Entry 8CB1 (X-ray diffraction, 1.75 A resolution); this record covers chains G and A.

Chain G:
Name: Lysosomal alpha-glucosidase (76 kDa)
From: Homo sapiens
Notes: EC 3.2.1.20
UniProtKB: P10253 (LYAG_HUMAN); numbering as in UniProt (aligned over 81-203)
Amino-acid sequence (123 residues; each row starts with the number of its first residue):
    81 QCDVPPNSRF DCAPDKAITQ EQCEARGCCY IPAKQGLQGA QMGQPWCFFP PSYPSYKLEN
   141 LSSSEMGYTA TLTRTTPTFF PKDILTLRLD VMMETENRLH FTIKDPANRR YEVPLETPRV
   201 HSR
Unresolved in the structure: 116-122, 197-203
Sequence notes: conflict Arg-199 (His in P10253)
UniProt features mapped onto this chain:
  - glycosylation: Asn-140 (N-linked (GlcNAc...) asparagine)
  - natural variant: Arg-89 (R89H: In POMPE; uncertain significance), Asp-91 (D91N: In allele GAA*2), Cys-103 (C103G: In POMPE; C103R: In POMPE), Cys-108 (C108G: In POMPE), Cys-127 (C127F: In POMPE), Arg-190 (R190H: In POMPE), Tyr-191 (Y191C: In POMPE)
Disulfide bonds: Cys-82/Cys-109, Cys-92/Cys-108, Cys-103/Cys-127
Covalent attachments: N-acetylglucosamine (NAG) linked to Asn-140

Chain A:
Name: Lysosomal alpha-glucosidase (70 kDa)
From: Homo sapiens
UniProtKB: P10253 (LYAG_HUMAN); numbering as in UniProt (aligned over 204-952)
Amino-acid sequence (749 residues; numbered 204 to 952; the number before each row is that of its first residue):
   204 APSPLYSVEF SEEPFGVIVH RQLDGRVLLN TTVAPLFFAD QFLQLSTSLP SQYITGLAEH
   264 LSPLMLSTSW TRITLWNRDL APTPGANLYG SHPFYLALED GGSAHGVFLL NSNAMDVVLQ
   324 PSPALSWRST GGILDVYIFL GPEPKSVVQQ YLDVVGYPFM PPYWGLGFHL CRWGYSSTAI
   384 TRQVVENMTR AHFPLDVQWN DLDYMDSRRD FTFNKDGFRD FPAMVQELHQ GGRRYMMIVD
   444 PAISSSGPAG SYRPYDEGLR RGVFITNETG QPLIGKVWPG STAFPDFTNP TALAWWEDMV
   504 AEFHDQVPFD GMWIDMNEPS NFIRGSEDGC PNNELENPPY VPGVVGGTLQ AATICASSHQ
   564 FLSTHYNLHN LYGLTEAIAS HRALVKARGT RPFVISRSTF AGHGRYAGHW TGDVWSSWEQ
   624 LASSVPEILQ FNLLGVPLVG ADVCGFLGNT SEELCVRWTQ LGAFYPFMRN HNSLLSLPQE
   684 PYSFSEPAQQ AMRKALTLRY ALLPHLYTLF HQAHVAGETV ARPLFLEFPK DSSTWTVDHQ
   744 LLWGEALLIT PVLQAGKAEV TGYFPLGTWY DLQTVPIEAL GSLPPPPAAP REPAIHSEGQ
   804 WVTLPAPLDT INVHLRAGYI IPLQGPGLTT TESRQQPMAL AVALTKGGEA RGELFWDDGE
   864 SLEVLERGAY TQVIFLARNN TIVNELVRVT SEGAGLQLQK VTVLGVATAP QQVLSNGVPV
   924 SNFTYSPDTK VLDICVSLLM GEQFLVSWC
Unresolved in the structure: 782-793
Sequence notes: conflict His-223 (Arg in P10253), Ile-780 (Val in P10253)
Modified / non-standard residues: Cys-938 (S-hydroxycysteine; CSO)
UniProt features mapped onto this chain:
  - active site: Asp-518 (Nucleophile), Glu-521
  - binding site (substrate): Asp-404, Arg-600, Asp-616, His-674
  - glycosylation (N-linked (GlcNAc...) asparagine): Asn-233, Asn-390, Asn-470, Asn-652, Asn-882, Asn-925
  - natural variant: Leu-208 (L208P: In POMPE), Pro-217 (P217L: In POMPE), Gly-219 (G219R: In POMPE), His-223 (R223H: this construct carries the variant), Arg-224 (R224P: In POMPE; R224Q: In POMPE; R224W: In POMPE), Thr-234 (T234K: In POMPE; T234R: In POMPE), Ala-237 (A237V: In POMPE; uncertain significance), Ser-251 (S251L: In POMPE), Ser-254 (S254L: In POMPE), Glu-262 (E262K: In POMPE), Pro-266 (P266S: In POMPE), Pro-285 (P285R: In POMPE; P285S: In POMPE), 105 further natural variant entries in UniProt
  - mutagenesis: Trp-516 (W516R: Loss of activity), Asp-518 (D518G/N/E: Loss of activity)
Disulfide bonds: Cys-533/Cys-558, Cys-647/Cys-658
Covalent attachments: N-acetylglucosamine (NAG) linked to Asn-233, Asn-390, Asn-470; glycan linked to Asn-652
Residues lining bound ligands: U4X ((2R,3R,4R,5S)-2-(hydroxymethyl)-1-[5-(phenanthren-9-ylmethoxy)pentyl]piperidine-3,4,5-triol): Trp-376, Asp-404, Leu-405, Ile-441, Trp-481, Trp-516, Asp-518, Met-519, Phe-525, Arg-600, Trp-613, Asp-616, Phe-649, His-674, Leu-677
What the authors report for this chain:
  - binding site for U4X: Trp-376, Asp-404, Asp-443, Trp-481, Asp-518, Met-519, Phe-525, Arg-600, Trp-613, Asp-616, Asp-645, His-674, Leu-677
  - catalytic residues: Asp-518, Asp-616 (citing earlier work)
  - conformationally variable residues (side-chain flip): Trp-481, Phe-525
  - specificity-determining residues: Leu-678 (proposed by the authors, not directly observed)

Interface between chain G and chain A:
Pairs across the interface (115; chain G residue first):
  Pro-86(G) with Trp-273(A)
  Asn-87(G) with Trp-273(A); Gln-323(A), hydrogen bond (backbone-side chain); Pro-324(A); Ser-325(A)
  Ser-88(G) with Gln-323(A); Ser-325(A)
  Arg-89(G) with Trp-273(A); Gln-323(A), hydrogen bond (backbone-side chain)
  Phe-90(G) with Val-236(A); Ala-237(A), hydrophobic; Ser-249(A); Gln-323(A); Ala-327(A), hydrophobic; Ser-329(A)
  Asp-91(G) with Arg-331(A)
  Pro-94(G) with Arg-331(A); Tyr-543(A)
  Gly-123(G) with Trp-273(A)
  Gln-124(G) with Trp-273(A)
  Pro-125(G) with Trp-273(A)
  Phe-129(G) with Pro-238(A); Phe-240(A), hydrophobic
  Tyr-133(G) with Pro-238(A), hydrophobic
  Ser-135(G) with Pro-217(A); Pro-238(A); Leu-239(A), hydrogen bond (side chain-backbone)
  Tyr-136(G) with Pro-217(A); Phe-218(A), hydrogen bond (backbone-backbone); Leu-239(A); Phe-241(A), hydrogen bond (side chain-backbone)
  Lys-137(G) with Glu-215(A); Glu-216(A)
  Leu-138(G) with Glu-215(A), hydrogen bond (backbone-backbone); Phe-218(A), hydrophobic
  Tyr-148(G) with Val-211(A), hydrophobic; Phe-213(A), hydrophobic
  Leu-152(G) with Phe-218(A), hydrophobic; Leu-239(A), hydrophobic
  Arg-154(G) with Leu-239(A), hydrogen bond (side chain-backbone)
  Thr-158(G) with Phe-240(A)
  Phe-159(G) with Phe-240(A), hydrophobic
  Phe-160(G) with Phe-240(A), hydrophobic; Phe-245(A), hydrophobic; Tyr-543(A), hydrophobic
  Pro-161(G) with Ala-242(A); Pro-542(A)
  Lys-162(G) with Ala-242(A); Asp-243(A), hydrogen bond (backbone-backbone); Glu-537(A), salt bridge
  Asp-163(G) with Phe-241(A); Ala-242(A)
  Ile-164(G) with Phe-241(A), hydrogen bond (backbone-backbone)
  Leu-167(G) with Phe-241(A), hydrophobic
  Leu-169(G) with Phe-218(A), hydrophobic
  Val-171(G) with Phe-213(A), hydrophobic
  Met-173(G) with Tyr-209(A)
  Glu-174(G) with Tyr-209(A); Tyr-340(A)
  Thr-175(G) with Tyr-209(A), hydrogen bond (backbone-side chain)
  Glu-176(G) with Ser-206(A); Pro-207(A); Leu-208(A), hydrogen bond (backbone-backbone); Tyr-209(A)
  Asn-177(G) with Leu-208(A); Ile-341(A); Phe-342(A); Leu-343(A), hydrogen bond (backbone-backbone); Gly-344(A); Gln-353(A)
  Arg-178(G) with Tyr-209(A), hydrogen bond (backbone-side chain); Tyr-340(A); Ile-341(A); Phe-342(A); Val-357(A)
  Leu-179(G) with Tyr-209(A), hydrophobic; Val-222(A), hydrophobic; Val-339(A); Tyr-340(A); Ile-341(A), hydrogen bond (backbone-backbone)
  His-180(G) with Asp-338(A), salt bridge; Val-339(A); Tyr-340(A), hydrogen bond
  Phe-181(G) with Leu-232(A), hydrophobic; Asp-338(A); Val-339(A), hydrogen bond (backbone-backbone); Ile-341(A), hydrophobic
  Thr-182(G) with Leu-337(A); Asp-338(A)
  Ile-183(G) with Phe-241(A); Ile-336(A); Leu-337(A), hydrogen bond (backbone-backbone)
  Lys-184(G) with Ile-336(A)
  Arg-190(G) with Phe-241(A); Asp-243(A), salt bridge; Gly-334(A); Gly-335(A), hydrogen bond (side chain-backbone); Ile-336(A)
  Tyr-191(G) with Ser-315(A), hydrogen bond; Gly-335(A); Ile-336(A); Ser-566(A); Asn-570(A), hydrogen bond (side chain-backbone); Leu-571(A); Leu-574(A)
  Glu-192(G) with Ile-336(A)
  Val-193(G) with Leu-313(A), hydrophobic; Asn-314(A); Ser-315(A)
  Pro-194(G) with Leu-565(A), hydrophobic; Leu-574(A)
  Leu-195(G) with Leu-313(A), hydrophobic; Tyr-340(A); Val-357(A)
  Glu-196(G) with Arg-608(A), salt bridge
Interface residues without a listed pair, chain G (51 interface residues in all): Asp-95, Pro-134, Leu-141
Interface residues without a listed pair, chain A (62 interface residues in all): Ser-214, Val-220, Gln-247, Leu-248, Asn-316, Asp-356, Val-358, Phe-603

In short:
The interface between chain G and chain A involves 51 residues on one side and 62 on the other, with 20
hydrogen bonds and 4 salt bridges. Polar contacts include Lys-162(G)/Glu-537(A), His-180(G)/Asp-338(A) and
Arg-190(G)/Asp-243(A). The paper reports catalytic residues Asp-518(A) and Asp-616(A); a binding site for U4X
at Trp-376(A), Asp-404(A) and Asp-443(A) among others.
Here chain G is Lysosomal alpha-glucosidase (76 kDa) and chain A is Lysosomal alpha-glucosidase (70 kDa), both
from Homo sapiens. Entry 8CB1 (Crystal structure of human lysosomal acid-alpha-glucosidase, GAA, in complex
with N-PNT-DNM 15) was determined by X-ray diffraction.
